PDB entry 6U0T | electron microscopy, 4.16 A resolution (low resolution: residue-level contacts below are approximate; hydrogen-bond / salt-bridge calls are withheld) | chains C and F of the 13 polymer chains in the assembly

[Chain C (and F)]
Protein: Tubulin alpha chain
Organism: Tetrahymena thermophila
Notes: chain F of this document is another copy of the same molecule, construct and numbering; everything in this record applies to it too
UniProt: P41351 (TBA_TETTH); residue numbers follow UniProt; this construct covers 1-449
Sequence (449 residues; row label = number of the first residue in the row):
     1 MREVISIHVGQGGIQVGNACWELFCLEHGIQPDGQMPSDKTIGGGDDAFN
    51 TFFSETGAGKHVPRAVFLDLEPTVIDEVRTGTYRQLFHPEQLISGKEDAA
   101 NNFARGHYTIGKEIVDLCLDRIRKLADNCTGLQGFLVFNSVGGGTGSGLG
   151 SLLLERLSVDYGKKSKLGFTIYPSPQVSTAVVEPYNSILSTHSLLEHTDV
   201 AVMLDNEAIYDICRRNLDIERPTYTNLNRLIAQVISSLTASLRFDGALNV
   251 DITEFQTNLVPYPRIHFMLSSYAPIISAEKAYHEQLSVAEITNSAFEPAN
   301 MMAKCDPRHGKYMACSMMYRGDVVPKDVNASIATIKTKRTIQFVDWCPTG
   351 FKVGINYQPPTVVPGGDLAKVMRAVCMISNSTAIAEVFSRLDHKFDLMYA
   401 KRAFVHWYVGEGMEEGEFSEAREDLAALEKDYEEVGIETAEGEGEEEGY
Disordered / not traced: 38-47, 440-449
Ligand contacts: GTP (guanosine-5'-triphosphate): G10, Q11, G12, Q15, V16, D69, E71, D98, A99, A100, N101, S140, G143, G144, T145, G146, I171, T179, N206, Y224, L227, N228
What the authors report for this chain:
  - conformationally variable residues (side-chain flip): Y282

[Chain C / chain F interface]
Pairs across the interface (18; chain C residue first):
  Q35(C) - Y282(F)
  E55(C) - Q285(F)
  T56(C) - Y282(F)
  T56(C) - H283(F)
  T56(C) - E284(F)
  G57(C) - Q285(F)
  K60(C) - Y282(F)
  K60(C) - H283(F)
  H88(C) - H283(F)
  H88(C) - E284(F)
  P89(C) - K280(F)
  P89(C) - H283(F)
  R123(C) - R339(F)
  K124(C) - E290(F)
  K124(C) - N293(F)
  K124(C) - E297(F)
  D127(C) - N293(F)
  D160(C) - R339(F)
Other interface residues (no listed pair), chain C (16 interface residues in all): V62, Q85, F87, D120, N128
Other interface residues (no listed pair), chain F (11 interface residues in all): A289, K338
The authors on this interface:
  - residue pairs: K60(C)-Y282(F)

[Summary]
Chain C and chain F form an interface of 16 and 11 residues respectively. The authors report a contact between
K60(C) and Y282(F). Chain C binds GTP. From the paper: conformational variability at Y282(C).
Both chains are Tubulin alpha chain (Tetrahymena thermophila). Entry 6U0T (Protofilament Ribbon Flagellar
Proteins Rib43a-S) was determined by electron microscopy (same publication as 6U0H and 6U0U).
